Entry 4F7M (X-ray diffraction, 2.40 A resolution); this record covers chains A and B of the 3 polymer chains in the assembly.

# Chain A
Protein: HLA class I histocompatibility antigen, A-24 alpha chain
Organism: Homo sapiens
UniProt: P05534 (1A24_HUMAN); residues 1-274 here correspond to UniProt positions 25-298 (UniProt number = residue number + 24)
Sequence (275 residues; row label = number of the first residue in the row; numbering starts at 0):
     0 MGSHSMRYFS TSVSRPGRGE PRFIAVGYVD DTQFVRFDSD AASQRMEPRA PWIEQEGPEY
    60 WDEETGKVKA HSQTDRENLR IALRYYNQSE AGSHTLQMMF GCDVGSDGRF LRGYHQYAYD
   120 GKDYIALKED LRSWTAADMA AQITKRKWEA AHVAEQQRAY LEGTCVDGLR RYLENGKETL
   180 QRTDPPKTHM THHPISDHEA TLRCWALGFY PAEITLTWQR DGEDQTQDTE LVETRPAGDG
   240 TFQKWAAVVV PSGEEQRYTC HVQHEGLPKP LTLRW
Disordered / not traced: 0
Construct notes: initiating methionine (0)
Disulfides: Cys-101/Cys-164, Cys-203/Cys-259

# Chain B
Protein: Beta-2-microglobulin
Organism: Homo sapiens
UniProt: P61769 (B2MG_HUMAN); residues 1-99 here correspond to UniProt positions 21-119 (UniProt number = residue number + 20)
Sequence (100 residues; numbered 0 to 99; the number before each row is that of its first residue; numbering starts at 0):
     0 MIQRTPKIQV YSRHPAENGK SNFLNCYVSG FHPSDIEVDL LKNGERIEKV EHSDLSFSKD
    60 WSFYLLYYTE FTPTEKDEYA CRVNHVTLSQ PKIVKWDRDM
Disordered / not traced: 0
Construct notes: initiating methionine (0)
Disulfides: Cys-25/Cys-80
Curated features (UniProtKB/Swiss-Prot):
  - modified residue: Gln-2 (Pyrrolidone carboxylic acid)
  - glycosylation: Ile-1 (N-linked (Glc) (glycation) isoleucine), Lys-19 (N-linked (Glc) (glycation) lysine), Lys-41 (N-linked (Glc) (glycation) lysine), Lys-48 (N-linked (Glc) (glycation) lysine), Lys-58 (N-linked (Glc) (glycation) lysine), Lys-91 (N-linked (Glc) (glycation) lysine), Lys-94 (N-linked (Glc) (glycation) lysine)

# How chain A and chain B interact
Pairs across the interface - 50 pairs, chain A then chain B:
  Phe-8(A) / Ser-55(B)
  Phe-8(A) / Phe-56(B)  hydrophobic
  Ser-9(A) / Phe-56(B)
  Thr-10(A) / Phe-56(B)
  Thr-10(A) / Phe-62(B)
  Val-12(A) / Ser-33(B)
  Val-25(A) / Asp-53(B)
  Val-25(A) / Leu-54(B)
  Val-25(A) / Ser-55(B)
  Tyr-27(A) / Ser-55(B)
  Tyr-27(A) / Tyr-63(B)  hydrogen bond
  Gln-32(A) / Asp-53(B)  hydrogen bond
  Arg-35(A) / Asp-53(B)  salt bridge
  Arg-48(A) / Asp-53(B)  salt bridge
  Gln-96(A) / His-31(B)
  Gln-96(A) / Phe-56(B)
  Gln-96(A) / Trp-60(B)  hydrogen bond (side chain-backbone)
  Gln-96(A) / Phe-62(B)
  Met-97(A) / Phe-56(B)
  Gln-115(A) / Trp-60(B)
  Tyr-116(A) / Trp-60(B)
  Ala-117(A) / Trp-60(B)  hydrophobic
  Asp-119(A) / Ile-1(B)  hydrogen bond (backbone-backbone)
  Asp-119(A) / His-31(B)
  Gly-120(A) / Ile-1(B)
  Gly-120(A) / His-31(B)  hydrogen bond (backbone-side chain)
  Gly-120(A) / Trp-60(B)
  Lys-121(A) / Ile-1(B)
  Asp-122(A) / Trp-60(B)  hydrogen bond
  His-192(A) / Asp-98(B)  salt bridge
  Arg-202(A) / Asp-98(B)  hydrogen bond (side chain-backbone)
  Arg-202(A) / Met-99(B)
  Trp-204(A) / Met-99(B)
  Val-231(A) / Gln-8(B)
  Glu-232(A) / Lys-6(B)  salt bridge
  Glu-232(A) / Gln-8(B)  hydrogen bond (backbone-side chain)
  Arg-234(A) / Gln-8(B)  hydrogen bond
  Arg-234(A) / Tyr-10(B)
  Arg-234(A) / Met-99(B)  hydrogen bond (side chain-backbone)
  Pro-235(A) / Tyr-10(B)  hydrogen bond (backbone-side chain)
  Pro-235(A) / Tyr-26(B)
  Ala-236(A) / Arg-12(B)  hydrogen bond (backbone-side chain)
  Ala-236(A) / Asn-24(B)  hydrogen bond (backbone-side chain)
  Gly-237(A) / Arg-12(B)
  Asp-238(A) / Arg-12(B)
  Asp-238(A) / His-13(B)
  Gln-242(A) / Tyr-10(B)
  Gln-242(A) / Ser-11(B)
  Gln-242(A) / Arg-12(B)
  Trp-244(A) / Met-99(B)  hydrogen bond (side chain-backbone)
Other interface residues (no listed pair), chain A (34 interface residues in all): Ile-23, Thr-94, Met-98, Thr-233
Other interface residues (no listed pair), chain B (23 interface residues in all): Ser-28, Asp-59, Leu-65

# In short
34 residues of chain A face 23 of chain B across their interface; the contacts include 14 hydrogen bonds and 4
salt bridges. Among the polar pairs are Arg-35(A)/Asp-53(B), Arg-48(A)/Asp-53(B) and His-192(A)/Asp-98(B).
Here chain A is HLA class I histocompatibility antigen, A-24 alpha chain and chain B is Beta-2-microglobulin,
both from Homo sapiens. Entry 4F7M (Crystal Structure of HLA-A*2402 Complexed with a Newly Identified Peptide
from 2009 H1N1 PA (649-658)) was determined by X-ray diffraction (same publication as 4F7P and 4F7T).
